Entry 5JEA (X-ray diffraction, 2.65 A resolution); this record covers chains G and R of the 12 polymer chains in the assembly.

Chain G:
Molecule: Exosome complex component RRP40
Organism: Saccharomyces cerevisiae (strain ATCC 204508 / S288c)
UniProt: Q08285 (RRP40_YEAST); residues 1-240 here = UniProt positions 1-240
Sequence (244 residues; row label = number of the first residue in the row; numbers below 1 keep their minus sign (Gly-3 is residue -3)):
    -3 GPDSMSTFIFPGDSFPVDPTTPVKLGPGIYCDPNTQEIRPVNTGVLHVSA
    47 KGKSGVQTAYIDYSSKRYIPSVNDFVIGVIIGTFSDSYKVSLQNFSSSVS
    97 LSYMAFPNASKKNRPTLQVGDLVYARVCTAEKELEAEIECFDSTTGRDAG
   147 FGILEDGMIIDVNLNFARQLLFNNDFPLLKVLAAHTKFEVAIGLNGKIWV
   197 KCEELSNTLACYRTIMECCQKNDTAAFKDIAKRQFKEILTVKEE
Unresolved in the structure: -3 to -2, 50-51, 236-240
Differences from the reference sequence: expression tag (-3 to 0)

Chain R:
Molecule: 46-nt RNA strand
Sequence (46 nucleotides; row label = number of the first residue in the row; note: 15 numbers in that range are skipped by the numbering (no residue carries them; nothing is unmodelled there); a row labelled like -27A--27R holds insertion residues (, then the next letters in order); numbers below 1 keep their minus sign (C-42 is residue -42)):
   -42 CCCCCCGAAGGGGGUU
-27A--27R UUUUUUUUUUUUUUUUUU
   -14 UUUUU
    -6 UUUUUUA
Unresolved in the structure: -42, -27A to -27R

Interface between chain G and chain R:
Contacting residue pairs (6; chain G residue first):
  Thr79(G) - G-29(R)  hydrogen bond to the sugar
  Thr79(G) - U-28(R)  phosphate contact
  Phe80(G) - G-29(R)  sugar contact
  Phe80(G) - U-28(R)  phosphate contact
  Arg110(G) - C-41(R)  base contact
  Arg110(G) - G-30(R)  base contact
Interface residues without a listed pair, chain G (5 interface residues in all): Ser81, Lys107
Interface residues without a listed pair, chain R (7 interface residues in all): A-34, G-33, G-32

Overview:
The interface between chain G and chain R involves 5 residues on one side and 7 on the other, with 1 hydrogen
bond. The hydrogen-bonded pair is Thr79(G)-G-29(R).
Here chain G is Exosome complex component RRP40 (Saccharomyces cerevisiae (strain ATCC 204508 / S288c)) and
chain R is a 46-nt RNA strand. Entry 5JEA (Structure of a cytoplasmic 11-subunit RNA exosome complex including
Ski7, bound to RNA) was determined by X-ray diffraction.
